PDB entry 8YU9 | X-ray diffraction, 3.25 A resolution | chains D and E of the 6 polymer chains in the assembly

# Chain D
Name: Tubulin beta chain
From: Sus scrofa
UniProt: A0A8D0VN39 (A0A8D0VN39_PIG); numbering as in UniProt (aligned over 1-431)
Chain sequence (431 residues; numbered 1 to 431; the number before each row is that of its first residue):
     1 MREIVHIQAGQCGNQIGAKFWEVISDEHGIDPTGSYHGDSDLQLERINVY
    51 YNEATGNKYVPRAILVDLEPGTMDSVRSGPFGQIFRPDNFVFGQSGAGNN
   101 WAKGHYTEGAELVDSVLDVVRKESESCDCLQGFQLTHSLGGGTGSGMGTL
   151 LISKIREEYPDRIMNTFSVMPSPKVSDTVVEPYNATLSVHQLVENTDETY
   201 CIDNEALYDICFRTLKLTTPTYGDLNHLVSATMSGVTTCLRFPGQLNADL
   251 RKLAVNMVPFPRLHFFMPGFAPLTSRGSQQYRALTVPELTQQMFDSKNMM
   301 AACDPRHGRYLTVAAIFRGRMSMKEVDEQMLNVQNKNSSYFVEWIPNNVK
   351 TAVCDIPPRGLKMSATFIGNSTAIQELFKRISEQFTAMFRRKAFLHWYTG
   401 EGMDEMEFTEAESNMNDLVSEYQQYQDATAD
Not modelled in the structure: 95-97, 274-283
Small-molecule neighbours:
  - A1D7A (4-(2-chloranylthieno[3,2-d]pyrimidin-4-yl)-7-methoxy-1,3-dihydroquinoxalin-2-one): V236, C239, L240, L246, A248, K252, L253, N256, M257, V313, A314, A315, I316, N347, N348, V349, K350, T351, A352
  - GDP (guanosine-5'-diphosphate): G10, Q11, C12, Q15, I16, D67, S138, G140, G141, G142, T143, G144, V169, P171, V175, S176, E181, N204, L207, Y222, L225, N226

# Chain E
Name: Stathmin-4
From: Rattus norvegicus
UniProt: P63043 (STMN4_RAT); residues 5-145 here correspond to UniProt positions 49-189 (UniProt number = residue number + 44)
Chain sequence (143 residues; each row starts with the number of its first residue):
     3 MADMEVIELNKCTSGQSFEVILKPPSFDGVPEFNASLPRRRDPSLEEIQK
    53 KLEAAEERRKYQEAELLKHLAEKREHEREVIQKAIEENNNFIKMAKEKLA
   103 QKMESNKENREAHLAAMLERLQEKDKHAEEVRKNKELKEEASR
Not modelled in the structure: 3-5, 29-44, 142-145
Differences from the reference sequence: initiating methionine (3); expression tag (4)
Curated features (UniProtKB/Swiss-Prot):
  - modified residue: S46 (Phosphoserine)

# How chain D and chain E interact
Pairs across the interface - 25 pairs, chain D then chain E:
  Y106(D) with H129(E), hydrogen bond; A130(E), hydrophobic; V133(E), hydrophobic; R134(E), hydrogen bond (backbone-side chain)
  T107(D) with K137(E)
  A110(D) with R134(E)
  S153(D) with L123(E); K126(E)
  R156(D) with M119(E); L123(E)
  E157(D) with L120(E); L123(E); D127(E)
  P160(D) with M119(E)
  Q191(D) with K126(E), hydrogen bond
  N195(D) with L123(E)
  G400(D) with K137(E); K140(E)
  E401(D) with V133(E); K137(E), salt bridge
  G402(D) with V133(E); N136(E); K137(E)
  M403(D) with V133(E)
  E407(D) with H129(E), salt bridge
Also at the interface, not in a pair above, chain D (16 interface residues in all): K154, D161
Also at the interface, not in a pair above, chain E (15 interface residues in all): R112, L116, Q124

# Overview
16 residues of chain D and 15 residues of chain E are in contact; the contacts include 3 hydrogen bonds and 2
salt bridges. Polar pairs include E401(D)-K137(E), E407(D)-H129(E) and Y106(D)-H129(E). Ligands of chain D:
compound A1D7A and GDP.
Here chain D is Tubulin beta chain (Sus scrofa) and chain E is Stathmin-4 (Rattus norvegicus). Entry 8YU9
(Tubulin-RB3-TTL in complex with compound SI10) was determined by X-ray diffraction together with 8YTX and
8YUA from the same study.
